9MQ7 - chains H and A of the 12 polymer chains in the assembly; structure by electron microscopy, 3.63 A resolution.

== Chain H ==
Molecule: 326-366.26 Fab heavy chain
From: Homo sapiens
Notes: antibody fragment or engineered binder
Chain sequence (123 residues; numbered 1 to 113 plus 10 insertion-coded residues; the number before each row is that of its first residue; a row labelled like 82A-82C holds insertion residues (82A, then the next letters in order)):
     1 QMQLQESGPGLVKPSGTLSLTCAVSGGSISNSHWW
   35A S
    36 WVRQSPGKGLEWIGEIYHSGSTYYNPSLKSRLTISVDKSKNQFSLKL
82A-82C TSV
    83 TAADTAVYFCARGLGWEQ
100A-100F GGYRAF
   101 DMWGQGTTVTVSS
Unresolved in the structure: 1, 112-113
Disulfide bonds: Cys22-Cys92

== Chain A ==
Molecule: Hemagglutinin HA1 chain
From: Influenza A virus
UniProtKB: A0AAX6NN08 (A0AAX6NN08_9INFA); the construct lacks a stretch of the UniProt sequence, so the offset changes along the chain: -5 to 53 = UniProt 1-59; 54-80 = UniProt 61-87; 81-92 = UniProt 89-100; 93-121 = UniProt 102-130; 3 more segments
Chain sequence (342 residues; each row starts with the number of its first residue; a row labelled like 121A-121B holds insertion residues (121A, then the next letters in order); numbers below 1 keep their minus sign (Met-5 is residue -5)):
    -5 MENIVLLLAIVSLVKSDQICIGYHANNSTEQVDTIMEKNVTVTHAQDILE
    45 KTHNGKLCD
   53A L
    54 NGVKPLILKDCSVAGWLLGNPMCDEFI
   80A R
    81 VPEWSYIVERAN
   92A P
    93 ANDLCFPGSLNDYEELKHMLSRINHFEKI
121A-121B QI
   122 IPKSSWPN
  129A H
   130 ETSLGVSAACPYQGAPSFFRNVVWLIKKNDAYPTIKISYNNTNREDLLIL
   180 WGIHHSNNAEEQTNLYKNPITYISVGTSTLNQRLAPKIATRSQVNGQRGR
   230 MDFFWTILKPDDAIHFESNGNFIAPEYAYK
  259A I
   260 VKKGDSTIMKSGVEYGHCNTKCQTPVGAINSSMPFHNIHPLTIGECPKYV
   310 KSNKLVLATGLRNSPLREKR
Unresolved in the structure: -5 to 12, 322-329
Construct notes: conflict Phe98 (Tyr107 in A0AAX6NN08), Ile199 (Thr211 in A0AAX6NN08)
Disulfide bonds: Cys52-Cys277, Cys64-Cys76, Cys97-Cys139, Cys281-Cys305

== How chain H and chain A interact ==
Pairs across the interface - 17 pairs, chain H then chain A:
  Ser30(H) with Gln142(A), hydrogen bond (backbone-side chain)
  Asn31(H) with Tyr141(A), hydrogen bond; Gln142(A), hydrogen bond
  Ser32(H) with Asp77(A); Glu78(A)
  Tyr52(H) with Asp77(A), hydrogen bond; Glu78(A)
  Ser54(H) with Lys62(A), hydrogen bond
  Ser56(H) with Glu78(A)
  Thr57(H) with Lys57(A)
  Trp98(H) with Tyr141(A); Arg149(A)
  Gly100A(H) with Ile80(A); Arg80A(A), hydrogen bond (backbone-side chain)
  Gly100B(H) with Ile80(A); Arg80A(A)
  Tyr100C(H) with Arg80A(A), hydrogen bond
Interface residues without a listed pair, chain H (13 interface residues in all): Trp34, Tyr58
Interface residues without a listed pair, chain A (11 interface residues in all): Pro82, Tyr256

== Overview ==
13 residues of chain H and 11 residues of chain A are in contact, with 7 hydrogen bonds. Polar contacts
include Ser30(H)-Gln142(A), Asn31(H)-Tyr141(A) and Asn31(H)-Gln142(A).
Here chain H is 326-366.26 Fab heavy chain (Homo sapiens) and chain A is Hemagglutinin HA1 chain (Influenza A
virus). Entry 9MQ7 (Cryo-EM structure of hemagglutinin H5N1 in complex with Fab 326-366.26) was determined by
electron microscopy.
